PDB entry 5L5P | X-ray diffraction, 2.80 A resolution | chains S and T of the 28 polymer chains in the assembly

# Chain S
Molecule: Proteasome subunit alpha type-6
From: Saccharomyces cerevisiae (strain ATCC 204508 / S288c)
Notes: EC 3.4.25.1
UniProt: P40302 (PSA6_YEAST); residues 0-233 here correspond to UniProt positions 1-234 (UniProt number = residue number + 1)
Chain sequence (234 residues; row label = number of the first residue in the row; numbering starts at 0):
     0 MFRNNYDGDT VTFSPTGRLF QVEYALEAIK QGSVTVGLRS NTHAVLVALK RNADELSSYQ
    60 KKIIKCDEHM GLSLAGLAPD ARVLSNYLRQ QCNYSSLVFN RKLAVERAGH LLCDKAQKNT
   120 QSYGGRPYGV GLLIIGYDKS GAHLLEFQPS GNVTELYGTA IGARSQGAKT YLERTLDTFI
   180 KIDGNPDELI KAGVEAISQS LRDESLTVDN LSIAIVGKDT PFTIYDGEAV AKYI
Disordered / not traced: 0-2
Swiss-Prot annotation at these positions:
  - modified residue: Ser13 (Phosphoserine)
  - cross-link: Lys190 (Glycyl lysine isopeptide (Lys-Gly) (interchain with G-Cter in ubiquitin))

# Chain T
Molecule: Probable proteasome subunit alpha type-7
From: Saccharomyces cerevisiae (strain ATCC 204508 / S288c)
Notes: EC 3.4.25.1
UniProt: P21242 (PSA7_YEAST); residues -3 to 284 here correspond to UniProt positions 1-288 (UniProt number = residue number + 4)
Chain sequence (288 residues; numbered -3 to 284; the number before each row is that of its first residue; numbers below 1 keep their minus sign (Met-3 is residue -3)):
    -3 MTSIGTGYDL SNSVFSPDGR NFQVEYAVKA VENGTTSIGI KCNDGVVFAV EKLITSKLLV
    57 PQKNVKIQVV DRHIGCVYSG LIPDGRHLVN RGREEAASFK KLYKTPIPIP AFADRLGQYV
   117 QAHTLYNSVR PFGVSTIFGG VDKNGAHLYM LEPSGSYWGY KGAATGKGRQ SAKAELEKLV
   177 DHHPEGLSAR EAVKQAAKII YLAHEDNKEK DFELEISWCS LSETNGLHKF VKGDLLQEAI
   237 DFAQKEINGD DDEDEDDSDN VMSSDDENAP VATNANATTD QEGDIHLE
Disordered / not traced: -3 to 1, 245-284
Swiss-Prot annotation at these positions:
  - modified residue: Thr-2 (N-acetylthreonine)

# How chain S and chain T interact
Contacting residue pairs - 62 pairs, chain S then chain T:
  Asn4(S) with Leu6(T)
  Tyr5(S) with Asp5(T), hydrogen bond; Leu6(T), hydrophobic
  Thr9(S) with Arg126(T)
  Val10(S) with Gln19(T); Asn123(T); Ser124(T); Val125(T); Arg126(T)
  Thr11(S) with Leu6(T); Gln19(T)
  Phe12(S) with Gln19(T); Tyr22(T), hydrophobic; Ala23(T), hydrophobic; Arg126(T); Pro127(T)
  Ser13(S) with Tyr22(T)
  Pro14(S) with Tyr22(T), hydrophobic; Lys25(T)
  Thr15(S) with Lys25(T)
  Gly16(S) with Tyr22(T); Lys25(T); Ala26(T)
  Leu18(S) with Leu77(T), hydrophobic; Arg126(T)
  His109(S) with Arg82(T)
  Cys112(S) with Arg82(T)
  Asp113(S) with Arg82(T), salt bridge; Asn86(T)
  Gln116(S) with Pro79(T); Asp80(T); His83(T), hydrogen bond; Arg126(T)
  Thr119(S) with Arg126(T), hydrogen bond (backbone-side chain)
  Gln120(S) with Val125(T); Arg126(T), hydrogen bond (backbone-backbone); Pro127(T); Phe128(T)
  Ser121(S) with Ser124(T)
  Tyr122(S) with Ser124(T), hydrogen bond (backbone-backbone)
  Ser149(S) with Pro79(T)
  Gly150(S) with Pro79(T)
  Asn151(S) with Ile78(T); Pro79(T)
  Thr153(S) with Leu55(T); Asn60(T)
  Glu154(S) with Val56(T); Lys59(T); Asn60(T), hydrogen bond (backbone-side chain)
  Leu155(S) with Leu54(T); Leu55(T); Val56(T)
  Tyr156(S) with Leu54(T), hydrogen bond (backbone-backbone); Leu55(T); Val56(T); Pro57(T)
  Gly157(S) with Leu54(T)
  Lys168(S) with Leu54(T)
  Leu171(S) with Leu54(T)
  Glu172(S) with Ser52(T), hydrogen bond; Lys53(T), hydrogen bond (side chain-backbone)
  Leu175(S) with Lys53(T)
Interface residues without a listed pair, chain S (35 interface residues in all): Arg38, Glu105, Val152, Phe178
Interface residues without a listed pair, chain T (30 interface residues in all): His119, Gly129

# Overview
Chain S and chain T form an interface of 35 and 30 residues respectively; the contacts include 9 hydrogen
bonds and 1 salt bridge. Polar pairs include Asp113(S)-Arg82(T), Tyr5(S)-Asp5(T) and Gln116(S)-His83(T).
Here chain S is Proteasome subunit alpha type-6 and chain T is Probable proteasome subunit alpha type-7, both
from Saccharomyces cerevisiae (strain ATCC 204508 / S288c). Entry 5L5P (Yeast 20S proteasome with human beta5i
(1-138) and human beta6 (97-111; 118-133) in complex with epoxyketone ...) was determined by X-ray
diffraction, deposited together with 5L52, 5L54, 5L55, 5L5A, 5L5B, 5L5D and 30 further entries.
